Entry 4A3I (X-ray diffraction, 3.80 A resolution); this record covers chains B and T of the 14 polymer chains in the assembly.

Chain B:
Name: DNA-directed RNA polymerase II subunit RPB2
Source organism: Saccharomyces cerevisiae
Notes: EC 2.7.7.6
Reference sequence: P08518 (RPB2_YEAST); numbering as in UniProt (aligned over 1-1224)
Sequence (1224 residues; numbered 1 to 1224; the number before each row is that of its first residue):
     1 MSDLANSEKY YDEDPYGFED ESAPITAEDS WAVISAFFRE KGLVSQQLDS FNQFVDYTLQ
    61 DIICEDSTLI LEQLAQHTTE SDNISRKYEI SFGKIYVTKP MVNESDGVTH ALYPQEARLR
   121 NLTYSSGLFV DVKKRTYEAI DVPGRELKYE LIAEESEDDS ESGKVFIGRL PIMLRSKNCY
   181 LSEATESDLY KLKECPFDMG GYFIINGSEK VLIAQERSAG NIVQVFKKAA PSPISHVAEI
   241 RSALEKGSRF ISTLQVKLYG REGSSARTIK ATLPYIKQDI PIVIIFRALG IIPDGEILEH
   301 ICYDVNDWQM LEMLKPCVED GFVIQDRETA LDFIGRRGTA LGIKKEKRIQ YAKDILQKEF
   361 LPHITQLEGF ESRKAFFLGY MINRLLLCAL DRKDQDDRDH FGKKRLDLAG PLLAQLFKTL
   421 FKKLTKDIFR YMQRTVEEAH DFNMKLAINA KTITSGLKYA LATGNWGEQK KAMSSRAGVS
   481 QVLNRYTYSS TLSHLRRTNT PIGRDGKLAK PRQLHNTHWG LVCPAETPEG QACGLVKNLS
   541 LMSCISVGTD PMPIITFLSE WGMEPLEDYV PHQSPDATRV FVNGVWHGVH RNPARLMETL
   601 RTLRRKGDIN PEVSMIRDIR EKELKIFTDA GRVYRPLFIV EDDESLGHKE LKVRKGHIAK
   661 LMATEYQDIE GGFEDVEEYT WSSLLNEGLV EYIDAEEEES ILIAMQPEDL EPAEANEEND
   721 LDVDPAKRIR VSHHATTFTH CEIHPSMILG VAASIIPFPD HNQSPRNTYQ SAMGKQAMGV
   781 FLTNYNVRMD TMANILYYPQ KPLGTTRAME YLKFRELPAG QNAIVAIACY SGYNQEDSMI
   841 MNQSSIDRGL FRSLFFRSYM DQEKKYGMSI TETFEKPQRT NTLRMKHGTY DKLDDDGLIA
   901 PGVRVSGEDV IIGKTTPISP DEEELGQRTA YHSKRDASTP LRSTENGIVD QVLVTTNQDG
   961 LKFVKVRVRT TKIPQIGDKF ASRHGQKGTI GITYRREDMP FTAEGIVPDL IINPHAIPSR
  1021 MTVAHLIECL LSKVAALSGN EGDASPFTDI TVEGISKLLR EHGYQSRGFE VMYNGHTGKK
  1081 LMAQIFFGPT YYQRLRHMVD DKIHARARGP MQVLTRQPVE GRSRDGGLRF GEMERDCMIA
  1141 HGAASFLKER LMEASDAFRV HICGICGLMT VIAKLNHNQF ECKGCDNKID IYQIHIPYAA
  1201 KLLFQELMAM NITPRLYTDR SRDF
Not modelled in the structure: 1-19, 71-89, 135-163, 438-445, 503-508, 669-677, 716-721, 920-932
Ion coordination: Zn2+: Cys1163, Cys1166, Cys1182, Cys1185

Chain T:
Molecule: Template DNA 27-mer
Sequence (27 nucleotides; row label = number of the first residue in the row):
     4 AGCGCAGTTG TGCTATGAUA TTTTTAT
Not modelled in the structure: 4-5, 23-30
Modified positions: BRU (5-bromo-2'-deoxyuridine-5'-monophosphate) at position 22

Interface between chain B and chain T:
Contacting residue pairs (11):
  Gln531(B) - DA18(T)  base contact
  Glu1120(B) - DA21(T)  sugar contact
  Glu1120(B) - BRU_22(T)  phosphate contact
  Gly1121(B) - BRU_22(T)  phosphate contact
  Arg1122(B) - BRU_22(T)  hydrogen bond to the phosphate
  Ser1123(B) - BRU_22(T)  hydrogen bond to the phosphate
  Arg1124(B) - BRU_22(T)  salt bridge to the phosphate
  Leu1128(B) - DA21(T)  phosphate contact
  Arg1129(B) - DG20(T)  salt bridge to the phosphate
  Arg1129(B) - DA21(T)  phosphate contact
  Met1133(B) - DT19(T)  sugar contact
Interface residues without a listed pair, chain B (12 interface residues in all): Gly1127, Gly1131, Glu1134

In short:
Chain B and chain T form an interface of 12 and 5 residues respectively, with 2 hydrogen bonds and 2 salt
bridges. Among the polar pairs are Arg1122(B)-BRU_22(T), Ser1123(B)-BRU_22(T) and Arg1124(B)-BRU_22(T).
Cys1163(B), Cys1166(B), Cys1182(B) and Cys1185(B) form the Zn2+ site.
Here chain B is DNA-directed RNA polymerase II subunit RPB2 (Saccharomyces cerevisiae) and chain T is Template
DNA 27-mer. Entry 4A3I (RNA Polymerase II binary complex with DNA) was determined by X-ray diffraction,
deposited together with 4A3B, 4A3C, 4A3D, 4A3E, 4A3F, 4A3G and 4 further entries.
